PDB entry 6BD6 | X-ray diffraction, 2.50 A resolution | chain A

[Chain A]
Protein: Cytochrome P450 3A4
Organism: Homo sapiens
Notes: EC 1.14.13.-, 1.14.13.157, 1.14.13.32, 1.14.14.1, 1.14.13.67, 1.14.13.97
UniProtKB: P08684 (CP3A4_HUMAN); residues 23-503 here = UniProt positions 23-503
Chain sequence (487 residues; each row starts with the number of its first residue; note: 20 numbers in that range are skipped by the numbering (no residue carries them; nothing is unmodelled there)):
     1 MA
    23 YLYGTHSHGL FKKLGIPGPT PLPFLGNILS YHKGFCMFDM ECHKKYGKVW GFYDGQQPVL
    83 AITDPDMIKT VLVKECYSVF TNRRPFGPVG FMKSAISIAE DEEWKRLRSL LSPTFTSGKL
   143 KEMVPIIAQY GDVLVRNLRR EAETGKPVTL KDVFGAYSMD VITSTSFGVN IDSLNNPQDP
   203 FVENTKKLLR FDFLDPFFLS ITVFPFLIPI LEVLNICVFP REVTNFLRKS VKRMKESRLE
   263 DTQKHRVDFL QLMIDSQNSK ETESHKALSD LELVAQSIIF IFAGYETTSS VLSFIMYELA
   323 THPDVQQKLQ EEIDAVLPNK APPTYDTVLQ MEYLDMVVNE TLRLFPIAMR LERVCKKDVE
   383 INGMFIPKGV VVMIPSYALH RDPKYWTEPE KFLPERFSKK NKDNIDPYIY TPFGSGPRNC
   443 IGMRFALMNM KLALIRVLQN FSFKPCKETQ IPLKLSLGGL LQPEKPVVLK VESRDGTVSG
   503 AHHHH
Disordered / not traced: 1-2, 23-27, 264-268, 281-287, 497-507
Sequence notes: expression tag (504-507)
Metal / ion sites: heme Fe: C442 (together with 80K)
Small-molecule neighbours:
  - 80K (tert-butyl (2-{[(2S)-3-oxo-2-(phenylamino)-3-{[(pyridin-3-yl)methyl]amino}propyl]sulfanyl}ethyl)carbamate): R105, F108, S119, I120, L210, L211, F213, F241, I300, I301, F304, A305, T309, I369
  - heme (HEM): R105, I118, S119, W126, R130, F137, I301, F302, A305, G306, T309, T310, V313, L364, I369, A370, L373, R375, P434, F435, G436, S437, R440, N441, C442, I443, G444, F447, A448, M452
What the authors report for this chain:
  - binding site for 80K: S119, L210, F213, F241, I301, F304
  - conformationally variable residues (helix shift): F304, A305

[Summary]
Bound to chain A: heme and compound 80K. The paper reports a binding site for 80K at S119, L210 and F213 among
others; conformational variability at F304 and A305.
Chain A is Cytochrome P450 3A4 (Homo sapiens); the structure, Crystal structure of human CYP3A4 bound to an
inhibitor, was determined by X-ray diffraction, deposited together with 6BCZ, 6BD5 and 6BDK.
